PDB entry 7UEB | electron microscopy, 3.08 A resolution | chains A and V of the 14 polymer chains in the assembly

[Chain A]
Name: Photosystem P840 reaction center, large subunit
Organism: Chlorobaculum tepidum TLS
UniProtKB: Q8KAY0 (Q8KAY0_CHLTE); residue numbers follow UniProt; this construct covers 1-731
Chain sequence (731 residues; each row starts with the number of its first residue):
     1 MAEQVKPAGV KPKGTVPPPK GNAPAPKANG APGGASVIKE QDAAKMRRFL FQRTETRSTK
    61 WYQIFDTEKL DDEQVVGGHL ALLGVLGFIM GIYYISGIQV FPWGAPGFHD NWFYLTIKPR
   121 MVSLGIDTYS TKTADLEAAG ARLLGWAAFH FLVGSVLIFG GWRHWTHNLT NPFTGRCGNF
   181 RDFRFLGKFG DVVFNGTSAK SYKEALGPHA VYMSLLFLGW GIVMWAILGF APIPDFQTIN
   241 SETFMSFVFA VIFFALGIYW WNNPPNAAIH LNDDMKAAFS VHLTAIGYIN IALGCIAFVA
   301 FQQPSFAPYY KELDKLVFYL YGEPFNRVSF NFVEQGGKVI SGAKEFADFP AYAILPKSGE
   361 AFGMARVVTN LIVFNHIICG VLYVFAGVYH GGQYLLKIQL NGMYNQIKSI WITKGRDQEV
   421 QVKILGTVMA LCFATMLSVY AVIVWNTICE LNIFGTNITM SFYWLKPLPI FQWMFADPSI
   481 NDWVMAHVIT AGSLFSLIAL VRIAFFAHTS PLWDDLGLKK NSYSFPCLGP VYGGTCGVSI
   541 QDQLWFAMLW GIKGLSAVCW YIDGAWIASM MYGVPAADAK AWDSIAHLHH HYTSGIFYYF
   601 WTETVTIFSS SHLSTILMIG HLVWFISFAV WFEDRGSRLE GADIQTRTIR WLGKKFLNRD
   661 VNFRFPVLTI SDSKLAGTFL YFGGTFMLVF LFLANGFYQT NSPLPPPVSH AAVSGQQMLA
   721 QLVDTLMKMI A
Unresolved in the structure: 1-58, 709-731
Bound ions: bacteriochlorophyll a Mg near Glu242 (its only coordinating residue here); 4Fe-4S cluster Fe: Cys527, Cys536 (shared with 2 residues of chain a); Ca2+: Asp563, Glu603, Phe692, Asn695, Gly696
Small-molecule neighbours:
  - bacteriochlorophyll a (BCL), molecule 1: Trp61, Tyr62, Gln63, Ile64, Phe65, Asp66, Thr67, Lys276, Phe279, Leu283, Leu382, Tyr383, Ala386, Tyr389, His390, Gln393, Tyr523, Gln541, Leu544, Trp545, Met548, Leu675, Phe679
  - bacteriochlorophyll a (BCL), molecule 2: Phe65, Thr67, Leu70, Val75, Gly78, His79, Leu82, Trp165, Met275, Ala278, Phe279, His282, Leu283, Ile286, Tyr383
  - bacteriochlorophyll a (BCL), molecule 3: Asp72, Val75, Val76, His79, Leu80, Leu83, Phe149, Leu152, Val153, Val156, Leu157, Phe180, Phe183, Phe185, Phe194, Thr197, Ser198, Lys200, Ser201, Tyr202, Ala205, Pro208, His209, Tyr212, Met213, Leu216
  - bacteriochlorophyll a (BCL), molecule 4: Leu80, Val156, Leu157, Phe159, Gly160, His164, Leu169, Thr170, Asn171, Pro172, Arg176, Gly178, Asn179, Phe180, Phe183, Arg184, Phe185, Leu186, Gly187, Tyr212
  - bacteriochlorophyll a (BCL), molecule 5: Leu83, Leu86, Gly87, Met90, Tyr94, Ile117, Arg120, Met121, Leu124, Ile126, Trp146, Phe149, His150, Val153, Gly154, Leu157, Met213, Leu216, Phe217, Trp220, Val223, Ile289, Leu293
  - bacteriochlorophyll a (BCL), molecule 6: Leu83, Tyr202, Lys203, Ala205, Leu206, His209, Ala210, Met213, Leu216, Gly219, Trp220, Val223, Pro265, Ala267, His270, Leu271, Asp274, Ala278, Val281, His282, Ala285, Ile286, Trp411
  - bacteriochlorophyll a (BCL), molecule 7: Leu86, Ile89, Met90, Tyr93, Thr116, Ile117, Arg120, Ile286, Ile289, Asn290, Leu293, Phe301, Tyr310, Ile372, Asn375, His376, Cys379, Tyr383
  - bacteriochlorophyll a (BCL), molecule 8: Ile89, Tyr93, Trp112, Phe113, Thr116, Ile117, Leu371, Ile372, Phe374, Asn375, Ile378, Cys379, Leu382, Phe679, Phe682, Gly683, Phe686, Met687, Val689, Phe690, Leu693
  - bacteriochlorophyll a (BCL), molecule 9: Asp110, Asn111, Trp112, Phe113, Leu320, Tyr321, Gly322, His612, Thr615, Ile616, Ile619, Met687, Phe690
  - bacteriochlorophyll a (BCL), molecule 10: Pro119, Arg120, Ser123, Phe217, Trp220, Phe236, Gln237, Thr238, Ile239, Ser241, Glu242, Met245, Ser246, Phe249, Leu293, Ile296, Phe301, Ser305, Phe306, Tyr309, Tyr310
  - bacteriochlorophyll a (BCL), molecule 11: Ile269, His270, Ala277, Ser280, Val281, Thr284, Ala285, Tyr288, Val384, Val388, Gly391, Gly392, Tyr394, Leu395, Tyr404, Ile410, Trp411, Ile412, Lys414, Gly415, Leu497, Leu500, Ala504, Phe505
  - bacteriochlorophyll a (BCL), molecule 12: Leu431, Ala434, Thr435, Ser438, Trp464, Leu465, Lys466, Pro467, Leu468, Pro469, Ile470, Phe471, Trp473, Met474, Phe475, Asp482, Trp483, Ala486, His487, Thr490
  - F26 (2-[(1E,3E,5E,7E,9E,11E,13E,15E,17E,19E)-3,7,12,16,20,24-hexamethylpentacosa-1,3,5,7,9,11,13,15,17,19,23-undecaenyl]-1,3,4-trimethyl-benzene): Val75, His79, Leu82, Leu83, Val85, Ile89, Tyr93, Phe113, His209
  - F39 ([(2R,3S,4S,5R,6R)-6-[(10E,12E,14E)-2,6,10,14,19,23-hexamethyl-25-(2,3,6-trimethylphenyl)pentacosa-6,8,10,12,14,16,18,20,22,24-decaen-2-yl]oxy-3,4,5-tris(oxidanyl)oxan-2-yl]methyl dodecanoate), molecule 1: Phe236, Gln237, Tyr288, Ile291, Ala292, Leu293, Cys295, Ile296, Ala297, Val299, Ala300, Phe301, Gln303, Ser305, Phe306, Ile372, His376, Trp411, Leu497, Val501, Phe505
  - F39, molecule 2: Phe433, Ala434, Leu437, Ser438, Leu468
  - Chlorophyll A ester (G2O), molecule 1: Met429, Cys432, Phe433, Met436, Leu437, Tyr440, Phe495, Ile498, Arg502, Phe546, Leu549, Trp550
  - Chlorophyll A ester (G2O), molecule 2: Met436, Leu437, Tyr440, Ala441, Val444, Ile448, Phe454, Phe495, Leu549, Trp550, Ile552, Lys553, Met570, Phe597, Phe600, Trp624, Tyr681
  - Chlorophyll A ester (G2O), molecule 3: Thr615, Met618, Ile619, His621, Leu622, Trp624, Phe625, Phe628
  - Chlorophyll A ester (G2O), molecule 4: Leu622, Phe625, Ile626, Phe628, Ala629, Phe632, Asp634, Ser637, Arg638, Gly641, Ala642, Gln645
  - Bacteriochlorophyll A isomer (GS0), molecule 1: Met436, Val439, Ile443, Val488, Ala491, Gly492, Ile552, Lys553, Gly554, Ser556, Ala557, Trp560, Ile567, Ile596, Phe600, Thr604, Ile607, Phe608, Leu617, His621, Trp624, Tyr681, Gly684, Thr685, Phe686, Leu688, Val689, Phe692
  - Bacteriochlorophyll A isomer (GS0), molecule 2: Phe597, Phe600, Trp601, Trp624
  - 4Fe-4S cluster (SF4): Cys527, Gly529, Pro530, Thr535, Cys536, Glu633, Ile670, Lys674
Reported in the primary citation:
  - binding site for 1,2-dipalmitoyl-phosphatidyl-glycerole: Arg638, Gln645

[Chain V]
Name: Bacteriochlorophyll a protein
Organism: Chlorobaculum tepidum TLS
UniProtKB: Q46393 (BCPA_CHLTE); residue numbers follow UniProt; this construct covers 1-366
Chain sequence (366 residues; row label = number of the first residue in the row):
     1 MALFGSNDVT TAHSDYEIVL EGGSSSWGKV KARAKVNAPP ASPLLPADCD VKLNVKPLDP
    61 AKGFVRISAV FESIVDSTKN KLTIEADIAN ETKERRISVG EGMVSVGDFS HTFSFEGSVV
   121 NLFYYRSDAV RRNVPNPIYM QGRQFHDILM KVPLDNNDLI DTWEGTVKAI GSTGAFNDWI
   181 RDFWFIGPAF TALNEGGQRI SRIEVNGLNT ESGPKGPVGV SRWRFSHGGS GMVDSISRWA
   241 ELFPSDKLNR PAQVEAGFRS DSQGIEVKVD GEFPGVSVDA GGGLRRILNH PLIPLVHHGM
   301 VGKFNNFNVD AQLKVVLPKG YKIRYAAPQY RSQNLEEYRW SGGAYARWVE HVCKGGVGQF
   361 EILYAQ
Unresolved in the structure: 1-6
Bound ions: bacteriochlorophyll a Mg site 1 near Tyr124 (its only coordinating residue here); bacteriochlorophyll a Mg site 2 near Leu242 (its only coordinating residue here)
Small-molecule neighbours:
  - bacteriochlorophyll a (BCL), molecule 1: Ala12, His13, Ser14, Tyr16, Ala34, Val36, Ala38, Pro39, Pro40, Ala41, Ser42, Ala47, Trp184, Phe185, Ile186, Ala189, Phe258, Ser260, Ile265, Val267, His298, Val301, Gly302, Phe304, Asn305, Phe307, Cys353
  - bacteriochlorophyll a (BCL), molecule 2: Tyr16, Ile18, Val30, Ala32, Cys49, Val51, Ala256, Gly257, Phe258, Val267, Val269, Ile287, Leu288, His290, Pro291, Pro294, Leu295, His298, Leu313, Tyr345, Trp348, Val349, Val352, Cys353, Phe360, Ile362
  - bacteriochlorophyll a (BCL), molecule 3: Val30, Val51, Val55, Val65, Ile67, Phe71, Ile88, Asp234, Ser235, Arg238, Glu241, Leu242, Phe243, Pro244, Ser245, Leu248, Val254, Ala256, Val269, Phe273, Pro274, Gly275, Val276, Leu288, Pro291
  - bacteriochlorophyll a (BCL), molecule 4: Ala41, Ser42, Pro43, Phe71, Leu82, Phe185, Ile186, Gly187, Pro188, Ala189, Ala192, Gln198, His227, Asp234, Ile293, Pro294, His297, His298, Met300, Val301
  - bacteriochlorophyll a (BCL), molecule 5: Ser42, Pro43, Leu44, Asp48, Cys49, Phe71, Ser73, Val75, Asn80, Lys81, Leu82, Ile84, Val104, Val106, Phe113, Phe115, Phe183, Trp184, Ile186, Phe258
  - bacteriochlorophyll a (BCL), molecule 6: Leu53, Val55, Ile67, Ala69, Phe71, Ile84, Ala86, Ile88, Arg96, Ile97, Ser98, Phe115, Gly117, Ser118, Val119, Gln144, His146, Ile148, Trp184, Ile200, Trp223, Phe225, His227, Ser235, Trp239, Leu242, Ala252, Gln253, Val254, Phe273
  - bacteriochlorophyll a (BCL), molecule 7: Leu82, Val104, Val106, Phe109, His111, Phe113, Met150, Val152, Leu154, Asp158, Leu159, Thr162, Trp163, Thr166, Phe176, Ile180, Phe183, Trp184, Ile203, Val205, Leu208, Gly219, Ser221, Trp223
  - bacteriochlorophyll a (BCL), molecule 8: Leu122, Phe123, Tyr124, Tyr125, Arg126, Ser127, Arg143, Phe145
  - bacteriochlorophyll a (BCL), molecule 9: Tyr125, Ser127, Ala129, Val130, Asn133
  - bacteriochlorophyll a (BCL), molecule 10: Tyr125, Val130, Val134, Asn136, Pro137, Ile138, Tyr139, Met140, Gln141
  - bacteriochlorophyll a (BCL), molecule 11: Asp161, Thr162, Gly165, Thr166, Ala169, Thr173, Phe176, Trp179, Ile180, Phe183
Swiss-Prot annotation at these positions:
  - binding site (bacteriochlorophyll a): His111, His146, His290, His297, His298
Reported in the primary citation:
  - binding site for 1,2-distearoyl-monogalactosyl-diglyceride: His13, Lys35

[Chain A / chain V interface]
Residue-residue contacts - 42 pairs, chain A then chain V:
  Glu68(A) with Ser332(V), hydrogen bond (backbone-side chain); Gln333(V)
  Leu70(A) with Ser332(V)
  Asp72(A) with Arg331(V), salt bridge
  Arg181(A) with Ser14(V), hydrogen bond (side chain-backbone); Asp15(V), salt bridge; Asp310(V), salt bridge; Gln312(V), hydrogen bond
  Asn195(A) with Asn7(V), hydrogen bond (side chain-backbone); Val9(V)
  Ala199(A) with Val309(V); Asp310(V)
  Lys200(A) with Val309(V); Asp310(V); Ala311(V); Ser341(V), hydrogen bond; Gly342(V)
  Ser201(A) with Gly343(V)
  Tyr202(A) with Arg331(V), hydrogen bond
  Ala268(A) with Arg347(V)
  Leu271(A) with Arg331(V), hydrogen bond (backbone-side chain); Gly342(V); Gly343(V), hydrogen bond (backbone-backbone)
  Asn272(A) with Pro328(V); Gln329(V); Arg331(V), hydrogen bond (backbone-side chain); Gly342(V); Ala344(V); Tyr345(V)
  Asp273(A) with Gln329(V); Tyr330(V); Arg331(V)
  Asp274(A) with Arg331(V), salt bridge
  Tyr394(A) with Gln329(V), hydrogen bond
  Lys397(A) with Tyr330(V)
  Ile398(A) with Gln329(V)
  Asn401(A) with Arg324(V); Tyr325(V); Gln329(V)
  Met403(A) with Ala326(V)
  Gln406(A) with Tyr325(V), hydrogen bond; Ala327(V)
Other interface residues (no listed pair), chain A (23 interface residues in all): Lys69, Asp71, Asp182
Other interface residues (no listed pair), chain V (29 interface residues in all): Asp8, Thr11, His13, Asn308, Asn334

[Summary]
The interface between chain A and chain V involves 23 residues on one side and 29 on the other, with 11
hydrogen bonds and 4 salt bridges. Among the polar pairs are Asp72(A)-Arg331(V), Arg181(A)-Asp15(V) and
Arg181(A)-Asp310(V). The paper reports a binding site for 1,2-dipalmitoyl-phosphatidyl-glycerole at Arg638(A)
and Gln645(A); a binding site for 1,2-distearoyl-monogalactosyl-diglyceride at His13(V) and Lys35(V).
Chain A is Photosystem P840 reaction center, large subunit and chain V is Bacteriochlorophyll a protein, both
from Chlorobaculum tepidum TLS; the structure, Photosynthetic assembly of Chlorobaculum tepidum (RC-FMO2), was
determined by electron microscopy together with 7UEA from the same study.
